8U4T - chains L and H of the 12 polymer chains in the assembly; structure by electron microscopy, 3.38 A resolution.

[Chain L]
Protein: REGN7663 Fab light chain
Source organism: Homo sapiens
Notes: antibody fragment or engineered binder
Amino-acid sequence (219 residues; each row starts with the number of its first residue):
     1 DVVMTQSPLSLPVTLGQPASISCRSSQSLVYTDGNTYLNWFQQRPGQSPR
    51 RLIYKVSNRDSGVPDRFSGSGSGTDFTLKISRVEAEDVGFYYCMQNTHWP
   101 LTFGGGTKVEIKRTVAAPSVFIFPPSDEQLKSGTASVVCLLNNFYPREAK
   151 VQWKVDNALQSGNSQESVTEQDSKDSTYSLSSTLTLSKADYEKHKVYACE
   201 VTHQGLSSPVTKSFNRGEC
Not modelled in the structure: 113-219
Cystine bridges: Cys23-Cys93

[Chain H]
Protein: REGN7663 Fab heavy chain
Source organism: Homo sapiens
Notes: antibody fragment or engineered binder
Amino-acid sequence (240 residues; each row starts with the number of its first residue):
     1 QVQLVQSGAEVKKPGASVKVSCKASGYTFTSYGISWVRQAPGQGIEWMGW
    51 ISTYNGNRNYAQKVQGRVTMTTDRSTSTAYMDLRSLRSDDTAVYYCARHG
   101 ITGARNYYYHYGMDVWGQGTTVTVSSASTKGPSVFPLAPCSRSTSESTAA
   151 LGCLVKDYFPEPVTVSWNSGALTSGVHTFPAVLQSSGLYSLSSVVTVPSS
   201 SLGTKTYTCNVDHKPSNTKVDKRVESKYGPPCPPCPAPPV
Not modelled in the structure: 126-240
Cystine bridges: Cys22-Cys96

[Chain L / chain H interface]
Residue-residue contacts - 23 pairs, chain L then chain H:
  Tyr31(L) - His110(H)
  Tyr37(L) - His110(H)
  Tyr37(L) - Tyr111(H)
  Phe41(L) - Met113(H)
  Gln43(L) - Gln39(H)  hydrogen bond
  Ser48(L) - Tyr95(H)
  Ser48(L) - Gly117(H)
  Arg51(L) - Gly112(H)  hydrogen bond (side chain-backbone)
  Asn96(L) - His99(H)  hydrogen bond
  Asn96(L) - Tyr109(H)  hydrogen bond (side chain-backbone)
  Asn96(L) - His110(H)
  Thr97(L) - Tyr109(H)  hydrogen bond (backbone-side chain)
  His98(L) - Tyr109(H)
  Trp99(L) - Trp47(H)  hydrophobic
  Trp99(L) - Trp50(H)  hydrophobic
  Trp99(L) - Asn59(H)
  Trp99(L) - His99(H)
  Trp99(L) - Tyr109(H)  hydrophobic
  Pro100(L) - Trp47(H)  hydrophobic
  Leu101(L) - His99(H)
  Leu101(L) - Met113(H)  hydrophobic
  Phe103(L) - Ile45(H)  hydrophobic
  Phe103(L) - Trp116(H)  hydrophobic
Interface residues without a listed pair, chain L (19 interface residues in all): Gln47, Pro49, Asp60, Tyr92, Met94, Gly105
Interface residues without a listed pair, chain H (17 interface residues in all): Gly44, Asp114, Gln118

[Summary]
The interface between chain L and chain H involves 19 residues on one side and 17 on the other, with 5
hydrogen bonds. Polar contacts include Gln43(L)-Gln39(H), Arg51(L)-Gly112(H) and Asn96(L)-His99(H).
Here chain L is REGN7663 Fab light chain and chain H is REGN7663 Fab heavy chain, both from Homo sapiens.
Entry 8U4T (Structure of tetrameric CXCR4 in complex with REGN7663 Fab) was determined by electron microscopy,
deposited together with 8U4N, 8U4O, 8U4P, 8U4Q, 8U4R and 8U4S.
